6CND - chains A and O of the 21 polymer chains in the assembly; structure by electron microscopy, 4.80 A resolution (low resolution: residue-level contacts below are approximate; hydrogen-bond / salt-bridge calls are withheld).

Chain A:
Name: DNA-directed RNA polymerase III subunit RPC1
Organism: Saccharomyces cerevisiae (strain ATCC 204508 / S288c)
Notes: EC 2.7.7.6
UniProt: P04051 (RPC1_YEAST); residues 1-1460 here = UniProt positions 1-1460
Amino-acid sequence (1460 residues; row label = number of the first residue in the row):
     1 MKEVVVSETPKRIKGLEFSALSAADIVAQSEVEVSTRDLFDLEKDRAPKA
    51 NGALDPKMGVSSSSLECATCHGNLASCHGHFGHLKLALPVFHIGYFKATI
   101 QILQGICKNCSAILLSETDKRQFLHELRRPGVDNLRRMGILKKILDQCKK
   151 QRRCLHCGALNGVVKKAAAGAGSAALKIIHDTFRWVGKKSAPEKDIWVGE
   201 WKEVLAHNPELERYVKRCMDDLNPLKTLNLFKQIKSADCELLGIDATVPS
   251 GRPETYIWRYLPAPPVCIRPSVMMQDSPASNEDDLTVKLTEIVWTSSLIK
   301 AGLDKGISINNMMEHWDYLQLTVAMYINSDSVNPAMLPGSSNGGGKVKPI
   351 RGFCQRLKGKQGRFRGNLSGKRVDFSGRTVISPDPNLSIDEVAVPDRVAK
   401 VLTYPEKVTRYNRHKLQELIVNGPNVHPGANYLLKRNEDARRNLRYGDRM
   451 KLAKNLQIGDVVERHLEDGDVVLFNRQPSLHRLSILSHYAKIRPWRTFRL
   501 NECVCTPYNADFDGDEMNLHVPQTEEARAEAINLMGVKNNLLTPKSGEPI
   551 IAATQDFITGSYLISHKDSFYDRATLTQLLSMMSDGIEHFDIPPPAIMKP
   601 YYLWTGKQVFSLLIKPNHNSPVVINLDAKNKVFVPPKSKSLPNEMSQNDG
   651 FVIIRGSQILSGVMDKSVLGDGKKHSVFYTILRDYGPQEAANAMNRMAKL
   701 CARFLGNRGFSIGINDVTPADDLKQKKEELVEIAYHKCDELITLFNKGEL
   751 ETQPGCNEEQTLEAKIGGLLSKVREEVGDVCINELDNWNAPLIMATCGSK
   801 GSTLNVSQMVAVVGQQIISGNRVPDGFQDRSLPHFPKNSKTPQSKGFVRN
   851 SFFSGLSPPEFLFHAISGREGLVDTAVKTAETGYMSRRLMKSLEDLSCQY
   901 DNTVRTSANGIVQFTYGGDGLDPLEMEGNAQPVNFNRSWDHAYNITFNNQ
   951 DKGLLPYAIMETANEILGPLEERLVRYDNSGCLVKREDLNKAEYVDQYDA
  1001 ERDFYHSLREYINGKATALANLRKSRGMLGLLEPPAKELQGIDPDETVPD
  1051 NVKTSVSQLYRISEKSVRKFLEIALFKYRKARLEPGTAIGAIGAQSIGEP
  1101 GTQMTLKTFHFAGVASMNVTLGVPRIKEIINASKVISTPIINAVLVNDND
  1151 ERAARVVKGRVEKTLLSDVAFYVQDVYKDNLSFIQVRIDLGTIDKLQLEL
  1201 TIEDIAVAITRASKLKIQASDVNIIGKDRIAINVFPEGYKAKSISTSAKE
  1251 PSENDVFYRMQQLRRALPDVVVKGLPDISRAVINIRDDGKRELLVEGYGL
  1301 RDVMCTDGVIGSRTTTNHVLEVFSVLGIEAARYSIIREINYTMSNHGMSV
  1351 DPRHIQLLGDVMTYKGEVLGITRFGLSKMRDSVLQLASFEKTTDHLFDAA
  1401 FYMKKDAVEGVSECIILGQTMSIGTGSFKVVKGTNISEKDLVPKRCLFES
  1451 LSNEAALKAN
Unresolved in the structure: 1, 1101-1116, 1237-1251
Swiss-Prot annotation at these positions:
  - region: P858 to E870 (Bridging helix)
  - binding site (Zn(2+)): C67, C70, C77, H80, C107, C110, C154
  - binding site (Mg(2+)): D511, D513, D515
Ion coordination: Zn2+ site 1: C67, T69, C70, C77, H80; Zn2+ site 2: C107, C110, C154, C157

Chain O:
Name: DNA-directed RNA polymerase III subunit RPC3
Organism: Saccharomyces cerevisiae (strain ATCC 204508 / S288c)
UniProt: P32349 (RPC3_YEAST); numbering as in UniProt (aligned over 1-654)
Amino-acid sequence (654 residues; row label = number of the first residue in the row):
     1 MDELLGEALSAENQTGESTVESEKLVTPEDVMTISSLEQRTLNPDLFLYK
    51 ELVKAHLGERAASVIGMLVALGRLSVRELVEKIDGMDVDSVKTTLVSLTQ
   101 LRCVKYLQETAISGKKTTYYYYNEEGIHILLYSGLIIDEIITQMRVNDEE
   151 EHKQLVAEIVQNVISLGSLTVEDYLSSVTSDSMKYTISSLFVQLCEMGYL
   201 IQISKLHYTPIEDLWQFLYEKHYKNIPRNSPLSDLKKRSQAKMNAKTDFA
   251 KIINKPNELSQILTVDPKTSLRIVKPTVSLTINLDRFMKGRRSKQLINLA
   301 KTRVGSVTAQVYKIALRLTEQKSPKIRDPLTQTGLLQDLEEAKSFQDEAE
   351 LVEEKTPGLTFNAIDLARHLPAELDLRGSLLSRKPSDNKKRSGSNAAASL
   401 PSKKLKTEDGFVIPALPAAVSKSLQESGDTQEEDEEEEDLDADTEDPHSA
   451 SLINSHLKILASSNFPFLNETKPGVYYVPYSKLMPVLKSSVYEYVIASTL
   501 GPSAMRLSRCIRDNKLVSEKIINSTALMKEKDIRSTLASLIRYNSVEIQE
   551 VPRTADRSASRAVFLFRCKETHSYNFMRQNLEWNMANLLFKKEKLKQENS
   601 TLLKKANRDDVKGRENELLLPSELNQLKMVNERELNVFARLSRLLSLWEV
   651 FQMA
Unresolved in the structure: 1-30, 372-448, 611-618
Swiss-Prot annotation at these positions:
  - region: L581 to L602 (Leucine-zipper)
  - modified residue: T27 (Phosphothreonine), S392 (Phosphoserine), S394 (Phosphoserine)

Interface between chain A and chain O:
Contacting residue pairs (73; chain A residue first):
  S22(A) - L42(O)
  A23(A) - T41(O)
  A24(A) - E38(O)
  A24(A) - T41(O)
  V27(A) - L37(O)
  N109(A) - T571(O)
  E117(A) - E212(O)
  R121(A) - R73(O)
  R121(A) - Y121(O)
  R121(A) - E212(O)
  R128(A) - L71(O)
  R128(A) - E78(O)
  R153(A) - Q337(O)
  R153(A) - D338(O)
  R153(A) - L339(O)
  L155(A) - Q337(O)
  H156(A) - Q332(O)
  G158(A) - L339(O)
  A168(A) - R557(O)
  I179(A) - R557(O)
  K189(A) - E340(O)
  W197(A) - Q549(O)
  W197(A) - R567(O)
  G199(A) - K515(O)
  E200(A) - K515(O)
  E200(A) - L516(O)
  E200(A) - R567(O)
  W201(A) - L516(O)
  V204(A) - L516(O)
  V204(A) - V517(O)
  H207(A) - I521(O)
  L211(A) - V551(O)
  L211(A) - R553(O)
  L211(A) - V563(O)
  V215(A) - P552(O)
  C218(A) - E550(O)
  C218(A) - P552(O)
  M219(A) - Q549(O)
  D220(A) - Q549(O)
  D221(A) - I548(O)
  D221(A) - E550(O)
  L225(A) - I541(O)
  K226(A) - E547(O)
  K232(A) - Q579(O)
  Q233(A) - N575(O)
  Q233(A) - F576(O)
  Q233(A) - Q579(O)
  K235(A) - P44(O)
  S236(A) - V69(O)
  S236(A) - A70(O)
  A237(A) - A70(O)
  V248(A) - L42(O)
  P249(A) - L42(O)
  G251(A) - L42(O)
  R252(A) - L42(O)
  R252(A) - N43(O)
  R252(A) - P44(O)
  R252(A) - L46(O)
  E254(A) - P44(O)
  K305(A) - K531(O)
  K305(A) - S535(O)
  G306(A) - R534(O)
  I307(A) - E530(O)
  I307(A) - R534(O)
  S308(A) - E530(O)
  S308(A) - R534(O)
  I309(A) - R534(O)
  I309(A) - F564(O)
  I309(A) - F566(O)
  N310(A) - S560(O)
  N310(A) - F564(O)
  M313(A) - F564(O)
  E314(A) - A559(O)
Interface residues without a listed pair, chain A (62 interface residues in all): D25, E33, T118, H125, A167, S173, A174, C239, E240, A246, R259, L303, D304, M312, D317
Interface residues without a listed pair, chain O (56 interface residues in all): V31, D45, Y119, Q216, E519, A538, R542, S558, A562, L565

In short:
62 residues of chain A and 56 residues of chain O are in contact. C67(A), T69(A), C70(A), C77(A) and H80(A)
coordinate Zn2+ site 1. Curated annotation (UniProt) lists 7 Zn2+-binding residues and 3 Mg2+-binding residues
on chain A.
Chain A is DNA-directed RNA polymerase III subunit RPC1 and chain O is DNA-directed RNA polymerase III subunit
RPC3, both from Saccharomyces cerevisiae (strain ATCC 204508 / S288c); the structure, Yeast RNA polymerase III
natural open complex (nOC), was determined by electron microscopy, deposited together with 6CNB, 6CNC and
6CNF.
